2BNZ - chains B and F of the 8 polymer chains in the assembly; structure by X-ray diffraction, 2.60 A resolution.

# Chain B
Protein: Orf omega
Source organism: Streptococcus pyogenes
Notes: fragment: ribbon-helix-helix domain, residues 20-71
UniProtKB: Q57468 (Q57468_STRPY); residue numbers follow UniProt; this construct covers 20-71
Chain sequence (53 residues; numbered 19 to 71; the number before each row is that of its first residue):
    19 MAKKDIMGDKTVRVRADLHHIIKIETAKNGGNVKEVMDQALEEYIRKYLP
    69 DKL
Unresolved in the structure: 19-21
From the paper describing this entry:
  - conformationally variable residues (loop rearrangement): Lys-46 to Gly-48
  - mutagenesis - T29A (100-fold): decreased binding to PcopS

# Chain F
Molecule: 18-nt DNA strand
Sequence (18 nucleotides; row label = number of the first residue in the row):
    19 CTAATCACTTGTGATTCG

# Interface between chain B and chain F
Residue-residue contacts (7):
  Lys-28(B) / DG31(F)  salt bridge to the phosphate
  Thr-29(B) / DT30(F)  base contact
  Thr-29(B) / DG31(F)  hydrogen bond to the base
  Val-30(B) / DT30(F)  base contact
  Arg-31(B) / DT28(F)  base contact
  Arg-31(B) / DG29(F)  hydrogen bond to the base
  Arg-31(B) / DT30(F)  base contact
Also at the interface, not in a pair above, chain F (5 interface residues in all): DA32

# Overview
4 residues of chain B face 5 of chain F across their interface; the contacts include 2 hydrogen bonds and 1
salt bridge. Among the polar pairs are Thr-29(B)/DG31(F), Arg-31(B)/DG29(F) and Lys-28(B)/DG31(F). The paper
reports that T29A of chain B reduces binding to PcopS; conformational variability at Lys-46(B).
Chain B is Orf omega (Streptococcus pyogenes) and chain F is an 18-nt DNA strand; the structure, Structural
basis for cooperative binding of Ribbon-Helix-Helix Omega repressor to inverted DNA heptad repeats, was
determined by X-ray diffraction, deposited together with 2BNW and 2CAX.
